PDB entry 7SWX | electron microscopy, 3.13 A resolution | chains A and B of the 5 polymer chains in the assembly

Chain A (and B):
Name: Spike glycoprotein
Organism: Severe acute respiratory syndrome coronavirus 2
Notes: chain B of this document is another copy of the same molecule, construct and numbering; everything in this record applies to it too
UniProtKB: P0DTC2 (SPIKE_SARS2); residues 14-1146 here = UniProt positions 14-1146
Sequence (1133 residues; numbered 14 to 1146; the number before each row is that of its first residue):
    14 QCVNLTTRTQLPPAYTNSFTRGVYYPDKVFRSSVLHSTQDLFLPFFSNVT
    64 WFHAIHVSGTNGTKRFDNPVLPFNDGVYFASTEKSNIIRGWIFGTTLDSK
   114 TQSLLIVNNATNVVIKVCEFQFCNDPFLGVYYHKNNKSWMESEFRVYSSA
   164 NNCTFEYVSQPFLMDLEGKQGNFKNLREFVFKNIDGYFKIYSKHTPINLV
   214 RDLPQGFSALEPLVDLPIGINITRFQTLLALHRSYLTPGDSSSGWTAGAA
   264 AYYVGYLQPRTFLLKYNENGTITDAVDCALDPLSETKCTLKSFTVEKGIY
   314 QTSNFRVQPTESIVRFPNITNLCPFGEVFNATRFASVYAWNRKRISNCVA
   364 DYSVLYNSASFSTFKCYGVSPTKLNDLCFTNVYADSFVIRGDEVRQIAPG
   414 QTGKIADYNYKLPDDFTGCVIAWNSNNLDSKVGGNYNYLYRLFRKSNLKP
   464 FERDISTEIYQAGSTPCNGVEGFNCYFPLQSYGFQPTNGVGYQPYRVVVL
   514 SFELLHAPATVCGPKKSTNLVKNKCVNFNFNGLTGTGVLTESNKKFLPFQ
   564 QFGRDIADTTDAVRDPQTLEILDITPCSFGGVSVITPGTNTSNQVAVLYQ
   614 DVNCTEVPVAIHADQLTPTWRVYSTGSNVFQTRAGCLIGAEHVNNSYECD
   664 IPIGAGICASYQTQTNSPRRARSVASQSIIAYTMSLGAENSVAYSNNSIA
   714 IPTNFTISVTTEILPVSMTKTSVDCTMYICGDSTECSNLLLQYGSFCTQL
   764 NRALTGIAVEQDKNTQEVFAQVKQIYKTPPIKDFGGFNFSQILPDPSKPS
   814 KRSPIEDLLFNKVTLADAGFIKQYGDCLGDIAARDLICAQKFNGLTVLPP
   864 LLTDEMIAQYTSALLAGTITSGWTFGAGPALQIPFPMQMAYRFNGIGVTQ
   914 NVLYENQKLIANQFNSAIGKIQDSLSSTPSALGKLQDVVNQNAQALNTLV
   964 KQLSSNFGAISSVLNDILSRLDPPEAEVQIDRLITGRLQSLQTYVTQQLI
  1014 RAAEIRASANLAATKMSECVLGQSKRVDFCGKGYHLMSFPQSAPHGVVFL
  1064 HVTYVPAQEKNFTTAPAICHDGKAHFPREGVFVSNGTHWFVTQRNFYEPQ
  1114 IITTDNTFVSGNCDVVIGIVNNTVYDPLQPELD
Not modelled in the structure: 176-184, 619-632, 677-689, 942-943 (chain B: 71-75, 619-632, 677-689, 942-943)
Differences from the reference sequence: engineered mutation Pro817 (Phe in P0DTC2), Pro892 (Ala in P0DTC2), Pro899 (Ala in P0DTC2), Pro942 (Ala in P0DTC2), Pro986 (Lys in P0DTC2), Pro987 (Val in P0DTC2)
Disulfide bonds: Cys15-Cys136, Cys131-Cys166, Cys291-Cys301, Cys336-Cys361, Cys379-Cys432, Cys391-Cys525, Cys480-Cys488, Cys538-Cys590, Cys617-Cys649, Cys662-Cys671, Cys738-Cys760, Cys743-Cys749, Cys840-Cys851, Cys1032-Cys1043, Cys1082-Cys1126
Covalent attachments: N-acetylglucosamine (NAG) linked to Asn17, Asn61, Asn125, Asn149, Asn165, Asn234, Asn331, Asn343, Asn603, Asn616, Asn657, Asn709, Asn717, Asn801, Asn1074, Asn1098, Asn1134
Ligand contacts:
  - N-acetylglucosamine (NAG; 2-acetamido-2-deoxy-beta-D-glucopyranose), molecule 1: Arg457, Ser459, Asn460, Lys462, Glu465
  - N-acetylglucosamine (NAG), molecule 2: Asp796, Gly798, Pro899
UniProt features mapped onto this chain:
  - region: Asn280 to Cys301 (Putative superantigen), Arg403 to Asp405 (Integrin-binding motif), Asn448 to Phe456 (Immunodominant HLA epitope recognized by the CD8+), Pro681 to Ala684 (Putative superantigen), Ser816 to Tyr837 (Fusion peptide 1), Lys835 to Phe855 (Fusion peptide 2)
  - site (Cleavage): Arg685, Ser686, Arg815, Ser816
  - glycosylation: Asn17 (N-linked (GlcNAc...) (complex) asparagine), Asn61 (N-linked (GlcNAc...) (hybrid) asparagine), Asn74 (N-linked (GlcNAc...) (complex) asparagine), Asn122 (N-linked (GlcNAc...) (hybrid) asparagine), Asn149 (N-linked (GlcNAc...) (complex) asparagine), Asn165 (N-linked (GlcNAc...) (complex) asparagine), Asn234 (N-linked (GlcNAc...) (high mannose) asparagine), Asn282 (N-linked (GlcNAc...) (complex) asparagine), Thr323 (O-linked (GalNAc) threonine), Ser325 (O-linked (HexNAc...) serine), Asn331 (N-linked (GlcNAc...) (complex) asparagine), Asn343 (N-linked (GlcNAc...) (complex) asparagine), Asn603 (N-linked (GlcNAc...) (hybrid) asparagine), Asn616 (N-linked (GlcNAc...) (complex) asparagine), Asn657 (N-linked (GlcNAc...) (complex) asparagine), Thr676 (O-linked (GlcNAc...) threonine), Thr678 (O-linked (GlcNAc...) threonine), Asn709 (N-linked (GlcNAc...) (high mannose) asparagine), Asn717 (N-linked (GlcNAc...) (hybrid) asparagine), Asn801 (N-linked (GlcNAc...) (hybrid) asparagine) and 3 more in UniProt
  - natural variant: Leu18 (L18F: In strain: Beta/B.1.351, Gamma/P.1 and 1 more), Thr19 (T19I: In strain: Omicron/BQ.1.1, Omicron/XBB.1.5 and 1 more; T19R: In strain: Delta/B.1.617.2, Omicron/BA.2 and 4 more), Thr20 (T20N: In strain: Gamma/P.1), Leu24 to Ala27 (sequence variant, change not given here; In strain: Omicron/BA.2, Omicron/BA.2.12.1 and 6 more), Pro26 (P26S: In strain: Gamma/P.1), Gln52 (Q52H: In strain: Omicron/EG.5.1), Ala67 (A67V: In strain: Eta/B.1.525, Omicron/BA.1), His69 to Val70 (deletion: In strain: Alpha/B.1.1.7, Eta/B.1.525 and 5 more), Gly75 (G75V: In strain: Lambda/C.37), Thr76 (T76I: In strain: Lambda/C.37), Asp80 (D80A: In strain: Beta/B.1.351), Val83 (V83A: In strain: Omicron/XBB.1.5, Omicron/EG.5.1), 79 further natural variant entries in UniProt
  - mutagenesis: His69 to Val70 (Increased incorporation of cleaved spike into virions), Asn121 (N121Q: Partial loss of biliverdin affinity), Arg190 (R190K: Partial loss of biliverdin affinity), Asn234 (N234Q: Increased resistance to neutralizing antibodies), Asn331 (N331Q: Reduced viral infectivity), Asn343 (N343Q: Reduced viral infectivity), Leu452 (L452R: Increased resistance to neutralizing antibodies. Decreases HLA binding to NF9 epitope. Increased binding affinity to human ACE2), Tyr453 (Y453F: Decreased HLA binding to NF9 epitope. Increased binding affinity to human ACE2), Ala475 (A475V: Increased resistance to neutralizing antibodies), Val483 (V483A: Increased resistance to neutralizing antibodies), Glu484 (E484D: Increased replication in human TMEM106B overexpressing cells), Phe490 (F490L: Increased resistance to neutralizing antibodies and human covalescent sera neutralization), 14 further mutagenesis entries in UniProt

How chain A and chain B interact:
Pairs across the interface - 211 pairs, chain A then chain B:
  Gln52(A) - Asn751(B)  hydrogen bond
  Gln52(A) - Leu754(B)
  Ser316(A) - Asp737(B)
  Asn317(A) - Asp737(B)  hydrogen bond (backbone-side chain)
  Asn317(A) - Met740(B)
  Arg319(A) - Asp737(B)  salt bridge
  Arg319(A) - Thr739(B)
  Arg319(A) - Met740(B)
  Arg355(A) - Tyr200(B)
  Arg355(A) - Pro230(B)
  Gly381(A) - Arg983(B)
  Val382(A) - Arg983(B)
  Ser383(A) - Arg983(B)  hydrogen bond (backbone-backbone)
  Ser383(A) - Leu984(B)
  Ser383(A) - Asp985(B)  hydrogen bond
  Ser383(A) - Glu988(B)
  Thr385(A) - Asp985(B)
  Lys386(A) - Leu981(B)
  Lys386(A) - Leu984(B)
  Leu390(A) - Arg983(B)
  Tyr396(A) - Tyr200(B)
  Tyr396(A) - Pro230(B)
  Asp405(A) - Ser373(B)
  Asp405(A) - Phe374(B)
  Arg408(A) - Phe374(B)  hydrogen bond (side chain-backbone)
  Arg408(A) - Ser375(B)
  Arg408(A) - Phe377(B)
  Gly413(A) - Pro384(B)
  Gln414(A) - Thr385(B)
  Thr415(A) - Tyr365(B)  hydrogen bond
  Thr415(A) - Tyr369(B)
  Thr415(A) - Phe377(B)
  Thr415(A) - Pro384(B)
  Gly416(A) - Tyr369(B)
  Lys417(A) - Tyr369(B)
  Pro426(A) - Asp198(B)
  Leu455(A) - Tyr369(B)  hydrophobic
  Leu455(A) - Asn370(B)
  Pro463(A) - Asp198(B)
  Pro463(A) - Gly199(B)
  Phe464(A) - Asp198(B)
  Phe464(A) - Gly199(B)
  Phe464(A) - Gly232(B)
  Glu465(A) - Gly232(B)
  Glu465(A) - Ile233(B)
  Glu465(A) - Asn234(B)  hydrogen bond (side chain-backbone)
  Arg466(A) - Gln115(B)
  Arg466(A) - Thr167(B)
  Arg466(A) - Ile231(B)
  Arg466(A) - Gly232(B)  hydrogen bond (backbone-backbone)
  Ile468(A) - Gln115(B)
  Ile468(A) - Glu132(B)
  Ser469(A) - Lys113(B)
  Glu471(A) - Lys113(B)
  Val503(A) - Val503(B)  hydrophobic
  Tyr505(A) - Ser373(B)  hydrogen bond
  Leu517(A) - Arg983(B)
  Leu518(A) - Asp979(B)
  Leu518(A) - Ser982(B)
  His519(A) - Lys41(B)
  Gly545(A) - Ser982(B)
  Thr547(A) - Asn978(B)  hydrogen bond (backbone-side chain)
  Thr547(A) - Ser982(B)
  Gly548(A) - Asn978(B)
  Val551(A) - Tyr837(B)
  Thr553(A) - Leu841(B)
  Thr553(A) - Gly842(B)
  Asn556(A) - Asp843(B)  hydrogen bond
  Lys557(A) - Phe43(B)
  Lys558(A) - Phe43(B)
  Phe559(A) - Phe43(B)  hydrophobic
  Phe562(A) - Lys41(B)
  Phe562(A) - Glu224(B)
  Phe562(A) - Pro225(B)  hydrophobic
  Gln563(A) - Lys41(B)
  Gln563(A) - Val42(B)
  Gln563(A) - Phe43(B)
  Phe565(A) - Val42(B)
  Phe565(A) - Phe43(B)  hydrogen bond (backbone-backbone)
  Gly566(A) - Phe43(B)
  Arg567(A) - Val42(B)
  Arg567(A) - Phe43(B)  hydrogen bond (backbone-backbone)
  Arg567(A) - Arg44(B)
  Asp568(A) - Ala846(B)
  Ile569(A) - Val47(B)  hydrophobic
  Ile569(A) - Lys964(B)
  Ile569(A) - Ser967(B)
  Ala570(A) - Leu966(B)
  Asp571(A) - Ser975(B)  hydrogen bond
  Asp571(A) - Val976(B)
  Asp586(A) - Gly842(B)
  Asp586(A) - Asp843(B)
  Thr588(A) - Gly842(B)  hydrogen bond (side chain-backbone)
  Thr588(A) - Phe855(B)
  Pro589(A) - Tyr837(B)  hydrogen bond (backbone-side chain)
  Pro589(A) - Phe855(B)  hydrophobic
  Ser591(A) - Met740(B)
  Ser591(A) - Asp745(B)  hydrogen bond
  Ser591(A) - Phe855(B)
  Phe592(A) - Lys835(B)
  Phe592(A) - Gln836(B)
  Phe592(A) - Tyr837(B)  hydrophobic
  Phe592(A) - Lys854(B)
  Phe592(A) - Phe855(B)  hydrophobic
  Gln613(A) - Phe833(B)
  Gln613(A) - Ile834(B)
  Gln613(A) - Thr859(B)
  Gln613(A) - Leu861(B)
  Asp614(A) - Lys835(B)
  Asp614(A) - Gln836(B)
  Asp614(A) - Lys854(B)  salt bridge
  Asn616(A) - Gln836(B)
  Arg634(A) - Tyr837(B)
  Arg646(A) - Ile834(B)
  Ala647(A) - Ile834(B)
  Ala647(A) - Pro862(B)  hydrophobic
  Gly648(A) - Ile834(B)
  Pro665(A) - Leu864(B)  hydrophobic
  Gly667(A) - Leu864(B)
  Ala668(A) - Pro863(B)  hydrogen bond (backbone-backbone)
  Ala668(A) - Leu864(B)
  Ala668(A) - Thr866(B)
  Gly669(A) - Leu864(B)  hydrogen bond (backbone-backbone)
  Gly669(A) - Thr866(B)
  Cys671(A) - Leu864(B)  hydrophobic
  Met697(A) - Gln779(B)
  Leu699(A) - Lys786(B)
  Leu699(A) - Met869(B)  hydrophobic
  Leu699(A) - Gln872(B)
  Leu699(A) - Tyr873(B)  hydrogen bond (backbone-side chain)
  Gly700(A) - Lys786(B)
  Ala701(A) - Lys786(B)  hydrogen bond (backbone-backbone)
  Ala701(A) - Gln787(B)
  Ala701(A) - Ile788(B)  hydrogen bond (backbone-backbone)
  Glu702(A) - Lys790(B)  salt bridge
  Asn703(A) - Gln787(B)  hydrogen bond
  Asn703(A) - Ile788(B)  hydrogen bond (backbone-backbone)
  Asn703(A) - Tyr789(B)
  Asn703(A) - Lys790(B)  hydrogen bond (backbone-backbone)
  Val705(A) - Tyr789(B)  hydrophobic
  Val705(A) - Thr883(B)
  Val705(A) - Gln895(B)
  Ala706(A) - Gln895(B)  hydrogen bond (backbone-side chain)
  Tyr707(A) - Pro792(B)  hydrophobic
  Tyr707(A) - Asp796(B)  hydrogen bond (side chain-backbone)
  Tyr707(A) - Phe797(B)
  Tyr707(A) - Gln895(B)
  Tyr707(A) - Ile896(B)
  Tyr707(A) - Pro897(B)  hydrophobic
  Tyr707(A) - Phe898(B)  hydrogen bond (side chain-backbone)
  Ser708(A) - Gln895(B)  hydrogen bond (backbone-side chain)
  Ser708(A) - Pro897(B)
  Asn709(A) - Asp796(B)  hydrogen bond
  Asn709(A) - Pro897(B)
  Ser711(A) - Gln895(B)  hydrogen bond
  Ser711(A) - Pro897(B)
  Ile712(A) - Gln895(B)
  Ile712(A) - Ile896(B)  hydrophobic
  Ala713(A) - Leu894(B)
  Ala713(A) - Gln895(B)  hydrogen bond (backbone-backbone)
  Pro715(A) - Leu894(B)  hydrophobic
  Gln957(A) - Arg765(B)  hydrogen bond
  Thr961(A) - Ser758(B)
  Thr961(A) - Gln762(B)
  Gln965(A) - Ser758(B)  hydrogen bond
  Gln965(A) - Phe759(B)
  Gln965(A) - Gln762(B)
  Ser968(A) - Gln755(B)  hydrogen bond (side chain-backbone)
  Phe970(A) - Tyr756(B)
  Phe970(A) - Phe759(B)  hydrophobic
  Gly971(A) - Tyr756(B)
  Gly971(A) - Asp994(B)
  Asp985(A) - Asp427(B)
  Pro987(A) - Asp427(B)
  Gln1002(A) - Phe759(B)
  Ser1003(A) - Phe759(B)
  Thr1006(A) - Gln762(B)
  Ile1013(A) - Leu1012(B)  hydrophobic
  Glu1017(A) - Arg1019(B)
  Arg1039(A) - Thr1027(B)
  Arg1039(A) - Glu1031(B)  salt bridge
  Arg1039(A) - Arg1039(B)
  Val1040(A) - Ser1030(B)
  Asp1041(A) - Gly889(B)
  Lys1045(A) - Gly889(B)  hydrogen bond (side chain-backbone)
  Gly1046(A) - Ala890(B)
  Tyr1047(A) - Ala890(B)
  Tyr1067(A) - Ala890(B)
  Val1068(A) - Ala890(B)
  Val1068(A) - Gly891(B)
  Pro1069(A) - Ala890(B)
  Pro1069(A) - Pro892(B)
  Glu1072(A) - Pro892(B)
  Glu1072(A) - Leu894(B)
  Thr1077(A) - Met900(B)
  Ala1078(A) - Met900(B)
  Pro1079(A) - Met900(B)
  Pro1079(A) - Tyr917(B)  hydrophobic
  Phe1089(A) - Tyr917(B)  hydrophobic
  Pro1090(A) - Gln913(B)
  Val1094(A) - Tyr904(B)
  Arg1107(A) - Tyr904(B)  hydrogen bond
  Arg1107(A) - Gln913(B)
  Phe1121(A) - Asn914(B)
  Ser1123(A) - Asn914(B)  hydrogen bond
  Ser1123(A) - Glu918(B)  hydrogen bond
  Val1128(A) - Glu918(B)
  Val1129(A) - Tyr917(B)
  Ile1130(A) - Gln920(B)
  Gln1142(A) - Glu1144(B)
  Leu1145(A) - Leu1145(B)  hydrophobic
Also at the interface, not in a pair above, chain A (146 interface residues in all): Thr302, Gln314, Asn394, Arg403, Asp420, Tyr421, Lys424, Asp428, Phe456, Gln564, Asp574, Cys590, Val615, Thr645, Cys662, Ile666, Ile670, Ser704, Asn710, Asn969, Thr1009, Gln1010, Ala1070, Asn1074, Gly1093, Gly1124
Also at the interface, not in a pair above, chain B (133 interface residues in all): Asp40, Ser45, Asp228, Thr376, Gly413, Ser735, Gly744, Thr761, Gln784, Ile794, Cys840, Gly857, Ile882, Trp886, Pro899, Asn907, Thr912, Val963, Gln1005, Thr1009, Leu1034, Gly1035, Glu1111

In short:
The interface between chain A and chain B involves 146 residues on one side and 133 on the other, with 39
hydrogen bonds and 4 salt bridges. Polar pairs include Arg319(A)-Asp737(B), Asp614(A)-Lys854(B) and
Glu702(A)-Lys790(B). Bound to chain A: N-acetylglucosamine.
Chain A and chain B are both Spike glycoprotein (Severe acute respiratory syndrome coronavirus 2); the
structure, SARS-CoV-2 Spike in complex with neutralizing Fab SARS2-57 (three down conformation), was
determined by electron microscopy together with 7SWW from the same study.
